PDB entry 6PVC | X-ray diffraction, 1.96 A resolution | chains G and H of the 4 polymer chains in the assembly

# Chain G
Name: Human TCR alpha chain
From: Homo sapiens
Chain sequence (204 residues; each row starts with the number of its first residue; numbering starts at 0):
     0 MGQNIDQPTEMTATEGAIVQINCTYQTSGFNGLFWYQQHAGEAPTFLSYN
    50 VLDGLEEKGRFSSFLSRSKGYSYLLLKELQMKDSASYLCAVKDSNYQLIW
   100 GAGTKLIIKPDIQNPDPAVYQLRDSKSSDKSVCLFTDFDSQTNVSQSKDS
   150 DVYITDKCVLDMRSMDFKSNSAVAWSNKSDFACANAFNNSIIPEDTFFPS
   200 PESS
Unresolved in the structure: 0-1, 203
Disulfide bonds: Cys-22/Cys-88, Cys-132/Cys-182

# Chain H
Name: Human TCR beta chain
From: Homo sapiens
Chain sequence (246 residues; each row starts with the number of its first residue; numbering starts at 0):
     0 MNAGVTQTPKFQVLKTGQSMTLQCAQDMNHNSMYWYRQDPGMGLRLIYYS
    50 ASEGTTDKGEVPNGYNVSRLNKREFSLRLESAAPSQTSVYFCASSVWTGE
   100 GSGELFFGEGSRLTVLEDLKNVFPPEVAVFEPSEAEISHTQKATLVCLAT
   150 GFYPDHVELSWWVNGKEVHSGVCTDPQPLKEQPALNDSRYALSSRLRVSA
   200 TFWQNPRNHFRCQVQFYGLSENDEWTQDRAKPVTQIVSAEAWGRAD
Unresolved in the structure: 0-2, 245
Disulfide bonds: Cys-23/Cys-91, Cys-146/Cys-211

# Interface between chain G and chain H
Residue-residue contacts - 86 pairs, chain G then chain H:
  Phe-33(G) with Ser-101(H); Gly-102(H)
  Tyr-35(G) with Glu-103(H); Leu-104(H), hydrogen bond (side chain-backbone); Phe-106(H), hydrophobic
  Gln-37(G) with Gln-37(H), hydrogen bond; Phe-90(H)
  Ala-42(G) with Phe-106(H); Gly-107(H)
  Pro-43(G) with Phe-90(H); Phe-106(H)
  Phe-45(G) with Glu-103(H)
  Tyr-48(G) with Ser-101(H)
  Lys-91(G) with Glu-99(H), hydrogen bond (side chain-backbone); Gly-100(H), hydrogen bond (side chain-backbone); Gly-102(H)
  Leu-97(G) with Leu-104(H), hydrophobic
  Trp-99(G) with Tyr-35(H); Gly-42(H); Leu-43(H); Leu-104(H), hydrophobic; Phe-106(H), hydrophobic
  Gly-100(G) with Gly-42(H)
  Ala-101(G) with Met-41(H); Gly-42(H)
  Asp-115(G) with His-138(H), salt bridge
  Tyr-119(G) with Ser-132(H); Ala-134(H); Glu-135(H); His-138(H); Thr-139(H)
  Gln-120(G) with Ser-132(H)
  Leu-121(G) with Phe-129(H); Glu-130(H); Thr-143(H); Val-145(H), hydrophobic
  Arg-122(G) with Phe-129(H); Glu-130(H), salt bridge; Pro-131(H); Glu-133(H), salt bridge; Arg-243(H)
  Ser-124(G) with Val-128(H); Phe-129(H)
  Ser-127(G) with Ala-127(H); Phe-129(H)
  Lys-129(G) with Phe-129(H); Thr-149(H)
  Val-131(G) with Phe-129(H), hydrophobic; Leu-147(H), hydrophobic
  Leu-133(G) with Thr-143(H)
  Thr-135(G) with Arg-196(H)
  Asp-136(G) with Thr-139(H); Arg-196(H), salt bridge
  Tyr-152(G) with Leu-178(H), hydrophobic; Glu-180(H)
  Ile-153(G) with Leu-178(H)
  Thr-154(G) with Asp-174(H); Ser-192(H), hydrogen bond; Arg-194(H)
  Asp-155(G) with Arg-194(H), hydrogen bond (backbone-side chain)
  Cys-157(G) with Cys-172(H), disulfide; Thr-173(H); Arg-194(H)
  Val-158(G) with Cys-172(H), hydrogen bond (backbone-side chain)
  Leu-159(G) with Gly-170(H); Cys-172(H), hydrophobic; Arg-196(H)
  Asp-160(G) with Gly-170(H), hydrogen bond (backbone-backbone)
  Met-161(G) with Lys-141(H); Arg-196(H); Val-197(H); Ser-198(H)
  Arg-162(G) with Ser-169(H), hydrogen bond (backbone-side chain)
  Met-164(G) with Lys-141(H); Ser-198(H)
  Phe-166(G) with Lys-141(H); Arg-196(H)
  Ser-168(G) with Arg-196(H), hydrogen bond
  Ser-170(G) with Arg-194(H), hydrogen bond
  Ala-171(G) with Arg-194(H)
  Val-172(G) with Arg-194(H)
  Trp-174(G) with Leu-147(H), hydrophobic; Thr-149(H); Ala-190(H), hydrophobic
  Phe-196(G) with His-138(H)
  Pro-198(G) with Ala-134(H), hydrophobic
Other interface residues (no listed pair), chain G (49 interface residues in all): Asn-30, Gly-40, Glu-41, Leu-87, Asp-123, Ser-163
Other interface residues (no listed pair), chain H (49 interface residues in all): Gly-40, Glu-108, Glu-125, Leu-144, Val-171
Inter-chain disulfides: Cys-157(G)/Cys-172(H)

# Summary
Chain G and chain H each contribute 49 residues to their interface; the contacts include 1 disulfide bond, 11
hydrogen bonds and 4 salt bridges. Polar contacts include Asp-115(G)/His-138(H), Arg-122(G)/Glu-130(H) and
Arg-122(G)/Glu-133(H).
Chain G is Human TCR alpha chain and chain H is Human TCR beta chain, both from Homo sapiens; the structure,
Structure of human MAIT A-F7 TCR in complex with human MR1-DB28, was determined by X-ray diffraction,
deposited together with 6PVD.
